PDB entry 4EFP | X-ray diffraction, 1.33 A resolution | chain A

# Chain A
Name: 30kDa protein
Organism: Bombyx mori
UniProtKB: E5EVW2 (E5EVW2_BOMMO); residues 1-239 here correspond to UniProt positions 18-256 (UniProt number = residue number + 17)
Sequence (239 residues; numbered 1 to 239; the number before each row is that of its first residue):
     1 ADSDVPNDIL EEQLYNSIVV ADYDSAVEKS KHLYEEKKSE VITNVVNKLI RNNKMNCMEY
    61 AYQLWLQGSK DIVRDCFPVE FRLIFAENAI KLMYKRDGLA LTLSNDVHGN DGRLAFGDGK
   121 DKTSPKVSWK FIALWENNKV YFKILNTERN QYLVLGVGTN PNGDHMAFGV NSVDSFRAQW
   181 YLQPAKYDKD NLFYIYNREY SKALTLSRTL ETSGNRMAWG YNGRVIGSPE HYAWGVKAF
Not modelled in the structure: 1-4
Modified residues: Trp180 (7-hydroxy-l-tryptophan; 0AF)
Metal / ion sites: K+ near Glu36 (its only coordinating residue here); Cd2+: Lys37, Glu40 (together with thiocyanate ion)

# Overview
The Cd2+ site is built by Lys37 and Glu40.
Chain A is 30kDa protein (Bombyx mori); the structure, Bombyx mori lipoprotein 7 isolated from its natural
source at 1.33 A resolution, was determined by X-ray diffraction together with 4EFQ and 4EFR from the same
study.
